6XNY - chains C and M of the 10 polymer chains in the assembly; structure by electron microscopy, 2.90 A resolution.

== Chain C ==
Protein: V(D)J recombination-activating protein 1
Organism: Mus musculus
Notes: EC 3.1.-.-, 2.3.2.27
Reference sequence: P15919 (RAG1_MOUSE); residues 261-1008 here = UniProt positions 261-1008
Sequence (750 residues; each row starts with the number of its first residue):
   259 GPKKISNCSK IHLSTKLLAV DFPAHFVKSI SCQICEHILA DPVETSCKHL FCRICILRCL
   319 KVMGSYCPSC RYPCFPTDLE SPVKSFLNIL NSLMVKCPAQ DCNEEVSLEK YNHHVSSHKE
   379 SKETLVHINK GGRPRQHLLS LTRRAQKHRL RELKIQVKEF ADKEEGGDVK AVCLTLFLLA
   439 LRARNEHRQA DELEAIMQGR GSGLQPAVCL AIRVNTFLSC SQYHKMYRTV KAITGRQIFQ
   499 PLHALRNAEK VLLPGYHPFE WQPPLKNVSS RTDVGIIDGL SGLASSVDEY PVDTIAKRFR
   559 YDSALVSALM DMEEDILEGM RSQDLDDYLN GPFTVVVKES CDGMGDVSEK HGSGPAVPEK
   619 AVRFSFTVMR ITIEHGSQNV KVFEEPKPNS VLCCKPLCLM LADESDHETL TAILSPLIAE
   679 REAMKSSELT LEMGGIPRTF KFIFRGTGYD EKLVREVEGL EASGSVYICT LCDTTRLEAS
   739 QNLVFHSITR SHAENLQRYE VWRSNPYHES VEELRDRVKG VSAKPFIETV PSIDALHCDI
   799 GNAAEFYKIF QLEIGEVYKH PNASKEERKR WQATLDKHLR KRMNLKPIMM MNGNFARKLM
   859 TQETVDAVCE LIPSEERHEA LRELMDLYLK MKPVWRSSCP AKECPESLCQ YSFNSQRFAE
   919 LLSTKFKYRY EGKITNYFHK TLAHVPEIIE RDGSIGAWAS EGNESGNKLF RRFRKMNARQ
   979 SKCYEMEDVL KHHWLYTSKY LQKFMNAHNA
Unresolved in the structure: 259-459, 1008
Construct notes: expression tag (259-260); engineered mutation Val649 (Glu in P15919), Met848 (Arg in P15919)
Swiss-Prot annotation at these positions:
  - zinc finger: Cys290 to Arg329 (RING-type), Leu351 to Lys380 (RAG1-type)
  - DNA-binding region: Gly389 to Gln456 (NBD)
  - binding site (Zn(2+)): Cys266, His270, Cys290, Cys293, His295, Cys305, His307, Cys310, Cys313, Cys325, Cys328, Cys355, Cys360, His372, His376
  - binding site (a divalent metal cation): Asp600, Asp708, Glu962
  - site: Trp893 (Essential for DNA hairpin formation, participates in base-stacking interactions near the cleavage site)
  - mutagenesis: His307 (H307A: Displays lower E3 ligase activity and affects the joining step of V(D)J recombination), Cys325 (C325G: Loss of E3 ligase activity and affects the joining step of V(D)J recombination), Arg391 (R391A: Defects in converting nicked products to hairpins; R391L: Impairs DNA-binding and hairpin formation while maintaining some nicking activity), Arg393 (R393A: Impairs DNA-binding and hairpin formation while maintaining some nicking activity), Arg401 (R401A: Allows robust hairpin activity), Arg402 (R402A: Defects in converting nicked products to hairpins), Lys405 (K405A: Reduced hairpin activity), His406 (H406A: Allows robust hairpin activity), Arg407 (R407A: Impairs DNA-binding and reduces hairpin formation without affecting nicking activity), Asn443 (N443A: Impairs DNA-binding; when associated with A-445), His445 (H445A: Impairs DNA-binding; when associated with A-443), Asp546 (D546A: Loss of DNA-binding), 22 further mutagenesis entries in UniProt
Metal / ion sites: Mg2+ site 1: Asp600, Gly601, Glu962 (shared with 2 residues of chain x); Mg2+ site 2: Glu662, Asp708 (shared with 1 residue of chain J); Zn2+: Cys727, Cys730, His937, His942
Reported in the primary citation:
  - Mg2+ coordination: Asp600
  - binding site for 12RSS integration strand: Met847, Met848
  - mutagenesis - E649V/R848M: increased catalytic activity on disintegration
  - catalytic residues: Asp600, Asp708, Glu962

== Chain M ==
Molecule: 12RSS signal DNA top strand
Sequence (34 nucleotides; row label = number of the first residue in the row):
    17 CACAGTGGTA GTAGGCTGTA CAAAAACCTC GACC
Unresolved in the structure: 33-50

== Interface between chain C and chain M ==
Contacting residue pairs - 22 pairs, chain C then chain M:
  Asn473(C) - DG21(M)  phosphate contact
  Phe475(C) - DG21(M)  phosphate contact
  Lys645(C) - DC19(M)  phosphate contact
  Lys645(C) - DA20(M)  salt bridge to the phosphate
  Pro646(C) - DC19(M)  phosphate contact
  Asn647(C) - DA18(M)  sugar contact
  Asn647(C) - DC19(M)  sugar contact
  Ser648(C) - DC19(M)  hydrogen bond to the phosphate
  Ser648(C) - DA20(M)  hydrogen bond to the phosphate
  Leu650(C) - DA20(M)  sugar contact
  Asn852(C) - DA18(M)  hydrogen bond to the base
  Asn852(C) - DC19(M)  base contact
  Arg855(C) - DA18(M)  salt bridge to the phosphate
  Pro891(C) - DC17(M)  base contact
  Arg894(C) - DC17(M)  phosphate contact
  Arg894(C) - DA18(M)  salt bridge to the phosphate
  Ser895(C) - DC17(M)  hydrogen bond to the sugar
  Ser896(C) - DC17(M)  hydrogen bond to the phosphate
  Glu901(C) - DC17(M)  phosphate contact
  Glu959(C) - DA18(M)  base contact
  Arg970(C) - DT22(M)  salt bridge to the phosphate
  Tyr994(C) - DA20(M)  phosphate contact
Also at the interface, not in a pair above, chain C (22 interface residues in all): Pro644, Val649, Asp797, Lys890, Ser963

== Summary ==
The interface between chain C and chain M involves 22 residues on one side and 6 on the other, with 5 hydrogen
bonds and 4 salt bridges. Among the polar pairs are Asn852(C)-DA18(M), Ser895(C)-DC17(M) and
Ser648(C)-DC19(M). The paper reports catalytic residues Asp600(C), Asp708(C) and Glu962(C); E649V/R848M of
chain C increase catalytic activity on disintegration.
Here chain C is V(D)J recombination-activating protein 1 (Mus musculus) and chain M is 12RSS signal DNA top
strand. Entry 6XNY (Structure of RAG1 (R848M/E649V)-RAG2-DNA Strand Transfer Complex (Paired-Form)) was
determined by electron microscopy (same publication as 6XNX and 6XNZ).
